PDB entry 9LIU | electron microscopy, 2.70 A resolution | chains J and K of the 12 polymer chains in the assembly

[Chain J]
Molecule: 146-nt DNA strand
Source organism: Escherichia coli K-12
Sequence (146 nucleotides; numbered 1 to 146; the number before each row is that of its first residue):
     1 ATCGGATGTATATATCTGACACGTGCCTGGAGACTAGGGAGTAATCCCCT
    51 TGGCGGTTAAAACGCGGGGGACAGCGCGTACGTGCGTTTAAGCGGTGCTA
   101 GAGCTGTCTACGACCAATTGAGCGGCCTCGGCACCGGGATTCTCGA

[Chain K]
Protein: ISWI chromatin-remodeling complex ATPase ISW1
Source organism: Saccharomyces cerevisiae S288C
Notes: EC 3.6.4.-
UniProt: P38144 (ISW1_YEAST); numbering as in UniProt (aligned over 69-1129)
Amino-acid sequence (1061 residues; row label = number of the first residue in the row):
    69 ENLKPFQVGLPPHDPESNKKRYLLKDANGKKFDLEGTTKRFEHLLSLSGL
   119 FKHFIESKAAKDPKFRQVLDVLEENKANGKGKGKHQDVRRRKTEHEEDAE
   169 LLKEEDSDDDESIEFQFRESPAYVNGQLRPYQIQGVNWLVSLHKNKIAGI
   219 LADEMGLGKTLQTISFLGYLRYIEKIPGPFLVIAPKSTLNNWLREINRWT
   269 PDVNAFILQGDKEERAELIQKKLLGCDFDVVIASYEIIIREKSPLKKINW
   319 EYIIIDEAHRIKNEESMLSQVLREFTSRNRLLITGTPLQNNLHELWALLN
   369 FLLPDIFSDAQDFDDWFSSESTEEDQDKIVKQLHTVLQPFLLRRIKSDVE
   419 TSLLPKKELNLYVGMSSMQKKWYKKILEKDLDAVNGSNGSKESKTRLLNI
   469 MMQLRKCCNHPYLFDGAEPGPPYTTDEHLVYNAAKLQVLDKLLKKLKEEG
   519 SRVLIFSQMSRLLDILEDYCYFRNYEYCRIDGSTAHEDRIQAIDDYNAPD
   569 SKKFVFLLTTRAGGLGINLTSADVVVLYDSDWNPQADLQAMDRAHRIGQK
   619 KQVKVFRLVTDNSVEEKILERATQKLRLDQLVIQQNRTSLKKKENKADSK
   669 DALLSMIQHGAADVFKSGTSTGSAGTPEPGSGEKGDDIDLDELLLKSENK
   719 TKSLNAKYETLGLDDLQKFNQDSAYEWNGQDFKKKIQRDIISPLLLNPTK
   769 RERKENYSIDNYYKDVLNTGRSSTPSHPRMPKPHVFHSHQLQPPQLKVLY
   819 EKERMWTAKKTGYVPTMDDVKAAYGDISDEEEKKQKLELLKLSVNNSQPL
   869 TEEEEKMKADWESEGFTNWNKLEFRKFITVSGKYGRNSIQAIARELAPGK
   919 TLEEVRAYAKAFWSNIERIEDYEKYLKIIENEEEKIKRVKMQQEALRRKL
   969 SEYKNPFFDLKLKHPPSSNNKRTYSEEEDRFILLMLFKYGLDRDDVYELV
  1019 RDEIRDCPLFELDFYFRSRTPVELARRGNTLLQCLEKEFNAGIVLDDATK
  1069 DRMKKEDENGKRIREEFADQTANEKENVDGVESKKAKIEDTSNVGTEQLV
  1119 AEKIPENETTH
Unresolved in the structure: 69-181, 388-393, 449-461, 656-1129
Curated features (UniProtKB/Swiss-Prot):
  - motif: Asp324 to His327 (DEAH box)
  - binding site (ATP): Asp221 to Thr228
  - modified residue: Thr694 (Phosphothreonine), Ser846 (Phosphoserine)
  - mutagenesis: Lys227 (K227A: Abolishes ATPase activity)
Residues lining bound ligands: ATP (adenosine-5'-triphosphate): Gln195, Leu196, Arg197, Gln200, Glu222, Met223, Gly224, Leu225, Gly226, Lys227, Thr228, Leu229, Trp267, Asp324, Glu325, Gly584, Asn586, Arg611, Arg614, Ile615

[Chain J / chain K interface]
Residue-residue contacts - 27 pairs, chain J then chain K:
  DT51(J) - Leu466(K)  phosphate contact
  DT51(J) - Asn467(K)  sugar contact
  DG52(J) - Arg464(K)  salt bridge to the phosphate
  DG52(J) - Leu466(K)  phosphate contact
  DG52(J) - Asn467(K)  sugar contact
  DG52(J) - Met470(K)  base contact
  DG53(J) - Met470(K)  sugar contact
  DG53(J) - Lys474(K)  salt bridge to the phosphate
  DG53(J) - Arg579(K)  base contact
  DC54(J) - Gln526(K)  sugar contact
  DC54(J) - Met527(K)  phosphate contact
  DC54(J) - Ser528(K)  hydrogen bond to the phosphate
  DG55(J) - Ser528(K)  phosphate contact
  DG55(J) - Gly550(K)  phosphate contact
  DG55(J) - Thr577(K)  hydrogen bond to the phosphate
  DG55(J) - Ala580(K)  phosphate contact
  DG56(J) - Lys254(K)  phosphate contact
  DG56(J) - Glu304(K)  sugar contact
  DG56(J) - Gly550(K)  phosphate contact
  DG56(J) - Arg557(K)  salt bridge to the phosphate
  DT57(J) - Lys254(K)  salt bridge to the phosphate
  DT57(J) - Ile305(K)  phosphate contact
  DT57(J) - Arg308(K)  sugar contact
  DT58(J) - Lys280(K)  phosphate contact
  DT58(J) - Arg283(K)  salt bridge to the phosphate
  DT58(J) - Arg308(K)  salt bridge to the phosphate
  DA59(J) - Lys280(K)  salt bridge to the phosphate
Interface residues without a listed pair, chain K (22 interface residues in all): Ser302, Gln471, Arg529

[In short]
The interface between chain J and chain K involves 9 residues on one side and 22 on the other; the contacts
include 2 hydrogen bonds and 7 salt bridges. Polar pairs include DC54(J)-Ser528(K), DG55(J)-Thr577(K) and
DG52(J)-Arg464(K). Chain K binds ATP.
Here chain J is a 146-nt DNA strand (Escherichia coli K-12) and chain K is ISWI chromatin-remodeling complex
ATPase ISW1 (Saccharomyces cerevisiae S288C). Entry 9LIU (Structure of isw1-nucleosome double-bound complex in
ATP-ATP state) was determined by electron microscopy together with 9JNT, 9JNU, 9JNV, 9JO2, 9JO5 and 9LJ2 from
the same study.
